PDB entry 5OHT | X-ray diffraction, 1.87 A resolution | chain A

Chain A:
Name: Sulfoquinovosidase
Source organism: Escherichia coli (strain K12)
Notes: EC 3.2.1.199
UniProt: P32138 (SQASE_ECOLI); residues 1-678 here = UniProt positions 1-678
Sequence (686 residues; row label = number of the first residue in the row):
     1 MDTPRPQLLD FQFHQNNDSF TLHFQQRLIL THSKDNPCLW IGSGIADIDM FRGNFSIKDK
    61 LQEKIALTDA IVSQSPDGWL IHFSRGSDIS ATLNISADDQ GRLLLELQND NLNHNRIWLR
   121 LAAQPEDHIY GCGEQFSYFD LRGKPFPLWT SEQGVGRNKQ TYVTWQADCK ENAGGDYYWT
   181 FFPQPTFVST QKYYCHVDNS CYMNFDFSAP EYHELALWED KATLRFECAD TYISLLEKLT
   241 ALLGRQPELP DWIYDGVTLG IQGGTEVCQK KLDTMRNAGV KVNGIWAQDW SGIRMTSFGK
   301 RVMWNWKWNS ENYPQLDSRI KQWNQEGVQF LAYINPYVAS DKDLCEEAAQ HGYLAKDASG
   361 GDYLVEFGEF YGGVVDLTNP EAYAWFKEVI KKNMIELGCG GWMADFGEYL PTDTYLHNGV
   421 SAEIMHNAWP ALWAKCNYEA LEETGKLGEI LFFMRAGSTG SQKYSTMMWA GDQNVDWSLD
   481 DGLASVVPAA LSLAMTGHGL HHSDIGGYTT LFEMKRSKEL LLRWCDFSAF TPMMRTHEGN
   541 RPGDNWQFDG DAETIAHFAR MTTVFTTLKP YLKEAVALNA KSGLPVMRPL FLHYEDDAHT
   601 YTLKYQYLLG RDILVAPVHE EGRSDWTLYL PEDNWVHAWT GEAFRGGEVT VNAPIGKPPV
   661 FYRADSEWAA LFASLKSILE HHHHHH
Not modelled in the structure: 1-8, 16, 680-686
Differences from the reference sequence: expression tag (679-686)
Bound ions: Ca2+: Gln153, Gly154, Asp472, Asp481
Small-molecule neighbours: 9VH ([(3S,4R,5R)-4,5-bis(oxidanyl)piperidin-3-yl]methanesulfonic acid): Gln288, Arg301, Val302, Trp304, Tyr333, Met403, Asp405, Phe406, Arg455, Trp469, Asp472, Tyr508, His537
Swiss-Prot annotation at these positions:
  - active site: Asp405 (Nucleophile), Glu408, Asp472 (Proton donor)
  - binding site (a 6-sulfo-alpha-D-quinovosyldiacylglycerol): Gln288, Arg301, Val302, Trp304, His537
From the paper describing this entry:
  - binding site for 9VH: Gln288, Arg301, Trp304, Tyr508
  - contacts within the chain: Gln262-Gln288 (hydrogen bond)
  - mutagenesis - Q262K, Q262K/Q288E (100-fold), Q288E (1000-fold): decreased catalytic activity
  - catalytic residues: Asp405, Asp472 (citing earlier work)

Overview:
Chain A binds compound 9VH. The Ca2+ site is built by Gln153, Gly154, Asp472 and Asp481. From UniProt: 3
active-site residues and 5 residues binding 6-sulfo-alpha-D-quinovosyldiacylglycerol. From the paper:
catalytic residues Asp405 and Asp472; Q262K, Q262K/Q288E and Q288E reduce catalytic activity.
Chain A is Sulfoquinovosidase (Escherichia coli (strain K12)); the structure, A GH31 family sulfoquinovosidase
from E. coli in complex with aza-sugar inhibitor IFGSQ, was determined by X-ray diffraction together with 5OHS
and 5OHY from the same study.
